8TZQ - chains E and B of the 5 polymer chains in the assembly; structure by electron microscopy, 3.20 A resolution.

[Chain E]
Name: scFv16
Organism: Escherichia coli
Notes: antibody fragment or engineered binder
Sequence (267 residues; numbered 1 to 267; the number before each row is that of its first residue):
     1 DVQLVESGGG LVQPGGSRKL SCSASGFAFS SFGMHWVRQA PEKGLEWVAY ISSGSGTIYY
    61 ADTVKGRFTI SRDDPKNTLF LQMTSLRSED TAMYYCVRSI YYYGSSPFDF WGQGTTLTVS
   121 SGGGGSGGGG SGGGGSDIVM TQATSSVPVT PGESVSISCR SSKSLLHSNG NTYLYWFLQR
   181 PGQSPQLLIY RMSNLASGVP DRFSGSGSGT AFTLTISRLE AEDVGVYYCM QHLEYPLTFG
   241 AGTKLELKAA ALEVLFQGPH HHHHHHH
Unresolved in the structure: 1, 120-136, 248-267

[Chain B]
Name: Guanine nucleotide-binding protein G(o) subunit alpha
Organism: Homo sapiens
UniProt: P09471 (GNAO_HUMAN); numbering as in UniProt (aligned over 1-354)
Sequence (354 residues; each row starts with the number of its first residue):
     1 MGCTLSAEER AALERSKAIE KNLKEDGISA AKDVKLLLLG AGESGESTIV KQMKIIHEDG
    61 FSGEDVKQYK PVVYSNTIQS LAAIVRAMDT LGIEYGDKER KADAKMVCDV VSRMEDTEPF
   121 SAELLSAMMR LWGDSGIQEC FNRSREYQLN DSAKYYLDSL DRIGAADYQP TEQDILRTRV
   181 KTTGIVETHF TFKNLHFRLF DVGGQRSERK KWIHCFEDVT AIIFCVALSG YDQVLHEDET
   241 TNRMHESLML FDSICNNKFF IDTSIILFLN KKDLFGEKIK KSPLTICFPE YTGPNTYEDA
   301 AAYIQAQFES KNRSPNKEIY CHMTCATDTN NIQVVFDAVT DIIIANNLRG CGLY
Unresolved in the structure: 1-4, 55-183
Construct notes: engineered mutation Glu46 (Lys in P09471)
Curated features (UniProtKB/Swiss-Prot):
  - region: Lys35 to Gly45, Ser47, Thr48 (G1 motif), Asp174 to Thr182 (G2 motif), Phe197 to Arg206 (G3 motif), Ile266 to Asp273 (G4 motif), Thr324 to Thr329 (G5 motif)
  - binding site (GTP): Glu43, Ser47, Thr48, Ser152, Leu176, Arg177, Thr178, Arg179, Asn270, Asp273, Cys325
  - binding site (Mg(2+)): Ser47, Thr182
  - modified residue: Arg179 (ADP-ribosylarginine), Gln205 (5-glutamyl histamine), Cys351 (ADP-ribosylcysteine)
  - lipidation: Gly2 (N-myristoyl glycine), Cys3 (S-palmitoyl cysteine), Cys351 (S-palmitoyl cysteine)
  - natural variant: Gly40 (G40R: In DEE17 and NEDIM; G40W: Found in a patient with intractable early-onset epilepsy), Ser47 (S47G: In NEDIM), Gln52 (Q52P: Found in a patient with intractable early-onset epilepsy; Q52R: In DEE17), Ile56 (I56T: In NEDIM), Asp174 (D174G: In DEE17), Thr191 to Phe197 (deletion: In DEE17), Gly203 (G203R: In DEE17), Arg209 (R209C: In DEE17 and NEDIM; R209G: In NEDIM; R209H: In NEDIM; R209L: In NEDIM), Ala227 (A227V: In NEDIM), Glu246 (E246G: In NEDIM; E246K: In NEDIM), Ile279 (I279N: In DEE17)
  - mutagenesis: Cys351 (C351A: Strong loss of binding to ADGRG3)
Reported in the primary citation:
  - disease-associated variants - K46E, R209C: decreased signaling (citing earlier work)
  - contacts within the chain: Gly40-Glu46 (backbone contact), Gly45-Glu46 (backbone contact)

[Chain E / chain B interface]
Residue-residue contacts (15; chain E residue first):
  Ser52(E) - Glu14(B)
  Thr57(E) - Glu14(B)  hydrogen bond
  Tyr59(E) - Arg10(B)
  Tyr101(E) - Glu8(B)
  Tyr101(E) - Ala11(B)  hydrophobic
  Tyr101(E) - Arg15(B)
  Asn169(E) - Glu9(B)  hydrogen bond
  Tyr173(E) - Ser6(B)  hydrogen bond
  Tyr173(E) - Glu8(B)
  Tyr175(E) - Glu8(B)  hydrogen bond
  Arg191(E) - Glu8(B)  salt bridge
  His232(E) - Glu8(B)  salt bridge
  Leu233(E) - Ala7(B)
  Glu234(E) - Arg10(B)  salt bridge
  Tyr235(E) - Ala7(B)  hydrophobic
Also at the interface, not in a pair above, chain E (18 interface residues in all): Ser31, Tyr50, Ile100, Tyr102, Pro107, His167
Also at the interface, not in a pair above, chain B (10 interface residues in all): Leu5, Ala12

[Overview]
18 residues of chain E face 10 of chain B across their interface, with 4 hydrogen bonds and 3 salt bridges.
Polar contacts include Arg191(E)-Glu8(B), His232(E)-Glu8(B) and Glu234(E)-Arg10(B). The paper reports that
K46E and R209C of chain B reduce signaling; contacts within the chain involving Glu46(B), Gly40(B) and
Gly45(B).
Here chain E is scFv16 (Escherichia coli) and chain B is Guanine nucleotide-binding protein G(o) subunit alpha
(Homo sapiens). Entry 8TZQ (CryoEM structure of D2 dopamine receptor in complex with GoA KE Mutant, scFv16,
and dopamine) was determined by electron microscopy (same publication as 8U02).
